PDB entry 8REL | X-ray diffraction, 2.10 A resolution | chains H and L

[Chain H]
Protein: Fab 8.1.1 heavy chain
Source organism: Mus musculus
Notes: antibody fragment or engineered binder
Amino-acid sequence (220 residues; numbered 1 to 213 plus 7 insertion-coded residues; the number before each row is that of its first residue; a row labelled like 82A-82C holds insertion residues (82A, then the next letters in order)):
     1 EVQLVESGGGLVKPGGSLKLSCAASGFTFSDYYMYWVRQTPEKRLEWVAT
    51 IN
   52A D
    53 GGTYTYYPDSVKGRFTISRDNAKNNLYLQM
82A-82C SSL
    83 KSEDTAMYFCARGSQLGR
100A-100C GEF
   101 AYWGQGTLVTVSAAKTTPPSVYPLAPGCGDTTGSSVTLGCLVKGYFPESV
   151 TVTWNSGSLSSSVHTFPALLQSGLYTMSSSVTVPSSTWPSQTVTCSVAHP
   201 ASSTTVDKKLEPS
Unresolved in the structure: 127-134
Disulfide bonds: Cys-22/Cys-92, Cys-140/Cys-195

[Chain L]
Protein: Fab 8.1.1 light chain
Source organism: Mus musculus
Notes: antibody fragment or engineered binder
Amino-acid sequence (213 residues; row label = number of the first residue in the row; note: 1 number in that range is skipped by the numbering (no residue carries it; nothing is unmodelled there)):
     1 EIVLSQSPAILSASPGEKVTMTCRASS
    29 SVSYMHWYQQKPGSSPKPWIYATFNLASGVPARFSGSGSGTSYSLTISRV
    79 EAEDAATYYCQQWSSNPPTFGAGTKLELKRADAAPTVSIFPPSSEQLTSG
   129 GASVVCFLNNFYPKDINVKWKIDGSERQNGVLNSWTDQDSKDSTYSMSST
   179 LTLTKDEYERHNSYTCEATHKTSTSPIVKSFNRNEC
Unresolved in the structure: 199-202, 214
Modified residues: Glu-1 (pyroglutamic acid; PCA)
Disulfide bonds: Cys-23/Cys-88, Cys-134/Cys-194

[Interface between chain H and chain L]
Residue-residue contacts - 66 pairs, chain H then chain L:
  Tyr-35(H) / Trp-91(L)  hydrophobic
  Gln-39(H) / Gln-38(L)  hydrogen bond
  Gln-39(H) / Tyr-87(L)  hydrogen bond
  Lys-43(H) / Tyr-87(L)  hydrogen bond (backbone-side chain)
  Leu-45(H) / Pro-44(L)  hydrophobic
  Leu-45(H) / Tyr-87(L)  hydrophobic
  Leu-45(H) / Phe-98(L)
  Trp-47(H) / Pro-95(L)  hydrophobic
  Trp-47(H) / Pro-96(L)  hydrophobic
  Thr-50(H) / Trp-91(L)
  Phe-91(H) / Ser-43(L)
  Arg-100(H) / Tyr-32(L)
  Arg-100(H) / His-34(L)  hydrogen bond (backbone-side chain)
  Gly-100A(H) / His-34(L)
  Gly-100A(H) / Gln-89(L)  hydrogen bond (backbone-side chain)
  Gly-100A(H) / Trp-91(L)
  Glu-100B(H) / His-34(L)
  Glu-100B(H) / Tyr-36(L)
  Glu-100B(H) / Tyr-49(L)
  Phe-100C(H) / Tyr-36(L)  hydrogen bond (backbone-side chain)
  Phe-100C(H) / Pro-46(L)
  Phe-100C(H) / Gln-89(L)
  Phe-100C(H) / Phe-98(L)  hydrophobic
  Ala-101(H) / Pro-46(L)
  Trp-103(H) / Tyr-36(L)
  Trp-103(H) / Ser-43(L)
  Trp-103(H) / Pro-44(L)
  Trp-103(H) / Phe-98(L)  hydrophobic
  Gly-104(H) / Ser-43(L)  hydrogen bond (backbone-side chain)
  Tyr-122(H) / Ser-121(L)
  Tyr-122(H) / Gln-124(L)
  Pro-123(H) / Ser-121(L)
  Pro-123(H) / Glu-123(L)
  Leu-124(H) / Phe-118(L)
  Leu-124(H) / Val-133(L)  hydrophobic
  Leu-124(H) / Phe-135(L)  hydrophobic
  Ala-125(H) / Phe-118(L)
  Ala-125(H) / Pro-119(L)
  Pro-126(H) / Phe-118(L)
  Thr-137(H) / Ser-116(L)
  Thr-137(H) / Phe-118(L)
  Thr-137(H) / Phe-135(L)
  Leu-141(H) / Ser-131(L)
  Lys-143(H) / Ser-131(L)
  His-164(H) / Asn-137(L)
  His-164(H) / Asn-138(L)  hydrogen bond
  His-164(H) / Ser-174(L)  hydrogen bond
  Thr-165(H) / Thr-164(L)
  Phe-166(H) / Phe-135(L)  hydrophobic
  Phe-166(H) / Asn-137(L)
  Phe-166(H) / Ser-162(L)
  Phe-166(H) / Thr-164(L)
  Phe-166(H) / Ser-174(L)
  Phe-166(H) / Met-175(L)
  Phe-166(H) / Ser-176(L)
  Pro-167(H) / Ser-162(L)  hydrogen bond (backbone-side chain)
  Pro-167(H) / Trp-163(L)
  Leu-169(H) / Leu-160(L)  hydrophobic
  Leu-169(H) / Asn-161(L)
  Gln-171(H) / Leu-160(L)
  Ser-178(H) / Phe-135(L)
  Ser-178(H) / Ser-176(L)
  Ser-179(H) / Phe-135(L)
  Ser-180(H) / Phe-135(L)
  Ser-180(H) / Asn-137(L)  hydrogen bond
  Ser-213(H) / Pro-119(L)
Also at the interface, not in a pair above, chain H (37 interface residues in all): Val-37, Arg-44, Gln-105, Leu-138, Gly-139
Also at the interface, not in a pair above, chain L (38 interface residues in all): Ala-50, Ala-100, Ser-127, Asp-167, Thr-180

[In short]
37 residues of chain H and 38 residues of chain L are in contact; the contacts include 11 hydrogen bonds.
Polar contacts include Gln-39(H)/Gln-38(L), Gln-39(H)/Tyr-87(L) and Lys-43(H)/Tyr-87(L).
Here chain H is Fab 8.1.1 heavy chain and chain L is Fab 8.1.1 light chain, both from Mus musculus. Entry 8REL
(Fab of an anti-PvAMA1 monoclonal antibody) was determined by X-ray diffraction (same publication as 8REK,
9EVN and 9EVO).
